Entry 9G9S (X-ray diffraction, 1.85 A resolution); this record covers chain A.

== Chain A ==
Protein: Cytochrome P450 CYP199
Source organism: Rhodococcus jostii RHA1
Notes: EC 1.14.-.-
UniProtKB: Q0SCI3 (Q0SCI3_RHOJR); residues 1-400 here = UniProt positions 1-400
Amino-acid sequence (420 residues; numbered -19 to 400; the number before each row is that of its first residue; numbers below 1 keep their minus sign (Met-19 is residue -19)):
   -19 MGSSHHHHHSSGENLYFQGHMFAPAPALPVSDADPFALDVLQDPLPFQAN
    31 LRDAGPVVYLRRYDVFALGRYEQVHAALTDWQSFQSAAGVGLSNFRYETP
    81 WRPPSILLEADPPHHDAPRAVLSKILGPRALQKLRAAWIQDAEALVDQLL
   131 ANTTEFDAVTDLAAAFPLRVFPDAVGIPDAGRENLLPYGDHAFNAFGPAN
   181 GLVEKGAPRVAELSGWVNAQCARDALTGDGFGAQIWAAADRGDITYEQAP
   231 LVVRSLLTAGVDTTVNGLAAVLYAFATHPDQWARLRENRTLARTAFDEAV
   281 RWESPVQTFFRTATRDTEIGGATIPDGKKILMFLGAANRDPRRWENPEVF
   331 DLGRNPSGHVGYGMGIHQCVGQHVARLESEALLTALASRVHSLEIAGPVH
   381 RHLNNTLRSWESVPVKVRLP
Disordered / not traced: -19 to 7
Construct notes: initiating methionine (-19); expression tag (-18 to 0)
Metal / ion sites: heme Fe near Cys349 (its only coordinating residue here)
Small-molecule neighbours:
  - heme (HEM): Leu58, Val70, Leu87, Leu88, His95, Arg99, Leu102, Leu106, Phe151, Ser235, Leu236, Ala239, Gly240, Thr243, Thr244, Phe276, Val280, Pro285, Val286, Phe289, Arg291, Leu314, Gly341, Tyr342, Gly343, Ile346, His347, Gln348, Cys349, Val350, Gly351, Val354, Ala355, Glu358
  - 3,4-dimethoxybenzoic acid (TWO): Arg82, Ser85, Leu88, Ala172, Phe173, Phe176, Ser235, Thr238, Ala239, Phe289

== Summary ==
Bound to chain A: heme and 3,4-dimethoxybenzoic acid.
Chain A is Cytochrome P450 CYP199 (Rhodococcus jostii RHA1); the structure, Crystal structure of PbdA bound to
veratrate, was determined by X-ray diffraction, deposited together with 9G9Q and 9G9R.
